PDB entry 2A3T | X-ray diffraction, 1.85 A resolution | chain A

Chain A:
Name: Copper-containing nitrite reductase
Organism: Rhodobacter sphaeroides
Notes: EC 1.7.2.1
UniProtKB: Q53239 (NIR_RHOSH); numbering as in UniProt (aligned over 44-371)
Amino-acid sequence (328 residues; row label = number of the first residue in the row):
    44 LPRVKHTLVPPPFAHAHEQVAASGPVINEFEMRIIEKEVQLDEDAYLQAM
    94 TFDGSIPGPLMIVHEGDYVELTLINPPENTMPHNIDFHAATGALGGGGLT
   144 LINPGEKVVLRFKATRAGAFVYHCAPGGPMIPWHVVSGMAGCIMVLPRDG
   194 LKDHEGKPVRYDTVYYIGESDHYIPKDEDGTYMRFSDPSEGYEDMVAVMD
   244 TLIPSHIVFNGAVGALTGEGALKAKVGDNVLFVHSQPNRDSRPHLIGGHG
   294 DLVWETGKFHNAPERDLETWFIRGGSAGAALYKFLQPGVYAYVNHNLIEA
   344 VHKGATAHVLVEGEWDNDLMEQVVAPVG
Metal / ion sites: Cu ion site 1: His126, Cys167, His177, Met182; Cu ion site 2: His131, His166, His338; Mg2+: Asp220, Thr224
UniProt features mapped onto this chain:
  - binding site (Cu cation): His126, His131, His166, Cys167, His177, Met182, His338

Summary:
The Cu ion site 1 is built by His126, Cys167, His177 and Met182. His131, His166 and His338 form the Cu ion
site 2. From UniProt: 7 Cu cation-binding residues.
Chain A is Copper-containing nitrite reductase (Rhodobacter sphaeroides); the structure, Cu-containing nitrite
reductase, was determined by X-ray diffraction, deposited together with 1ZV2.
